Entry 1I3Q (X-ray diffraction, 3.10 A resolution); this record covers chains C and J of the 10 polymer chains in the assembly.

# Chain C
Protein: DNA-directed RNA polymerase II 45KD polypeptide
Organism: Saccharomyces cerevisiae
Notes: EC 2.7.7.6
UniProtKB: P16370 (RPB3_YEAST); residue numbers follow UniProt; this construct covers 1-318
Amino-acid sequence (318 residues; each row starts with the number of its first residue):
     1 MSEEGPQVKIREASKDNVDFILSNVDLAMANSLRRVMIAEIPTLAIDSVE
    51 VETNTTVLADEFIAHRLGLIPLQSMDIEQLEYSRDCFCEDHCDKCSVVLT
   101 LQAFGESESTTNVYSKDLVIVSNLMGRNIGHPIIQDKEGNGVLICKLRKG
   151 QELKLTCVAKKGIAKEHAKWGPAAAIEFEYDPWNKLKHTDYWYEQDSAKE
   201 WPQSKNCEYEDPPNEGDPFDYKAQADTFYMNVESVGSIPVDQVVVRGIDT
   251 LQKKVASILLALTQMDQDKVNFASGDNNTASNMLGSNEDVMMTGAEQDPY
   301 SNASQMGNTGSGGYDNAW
Not modelled in the structure: 1-2, 269-318
Metal / ion sites: Zn2+: C86, C88, C92, C95
Swiss-Prot annotation at these positions:
  - binding site (Zn(2+)): C86, C88, C92, C95
  - modified residue: S2 (N-acetylserine)

# Chain J
Protein: DNA-directed RNA polymerase II 8.3KD polypeptide
Organism: Saccharomyces cerevisiae
Notes: EC 2.7.7.6
UniProtKB: P22139 (RPB10_YEAST); numbering as in UniProt (aligned over 1-70)
Amino-acid sequence (70 residues; each row starts with the number of its first residue):
     1 MIVPVRCFSCGKVVGDKWESYLNLLQEDELDEGTALSRLGLKRYCCRRMI
    51 LTHVDLIEKFLRYNPLEKRD
Not modelled in the structure: 66-70
Metal / ion sites: Zn2+: C7, C10, C45, C46
Swiss-Prot annotation at these positions:
  - binding site (Zn(2+)): C7, C10, C45, C46
  - cross-link: K59 (Glycyl lysine isopeptide (Lys-Gly) (interchain with G-Cter in ubiquitin))

# How chain C and chain J interact
Pairs across the interface (40):
  V57(C) - F60(J)
  V57(C) - L61(J)  hydrophobic
  F62(C) - M1(J)  hydrophobic
  R66(C) - I2(J)
  R66(C) - V3(J)  hydrogen bond (side chain-backbone)
  R66(C) - P4(J)
  R66(C) - V5(J)
  L69(C) - V5(J)  hydrophobic
  L69(C) - R6(J)  hydrogen bond (backbone-side chain)
  P71(C) - R6(J)
  T110(C) - L61(J)
  N112(C) - E19(J)
  Y114(C) - E19(J)  hydrogen bond
  D136(C) - D16(J)
  V142(C) - V5(J)  hydrophobic
  V142(C) - V13(J)  hydrophobic
  V142(C) - G15(J)
  V142(C) - D16(J)
  L143(C) - I2(J)  hydrophobic
  L143(C) - G15(J)  hydrogen bond (backbone-backbone)
  K146(C) - D55(J)  salt bridge
  K146(C) - I57(J)
  K146(C) - E58(J)  salt bridge
  K146(C) - L61(J)
  R148(C) - L61(J)  hydrogen bond (side chain-backbone)
  R148(C) - R62(J)
  R148(C) - Y63(J)
  R148(C) - N64(J)  hydrogen bond (side chain-backbone)
  Q151(C) - L61(J)
  Q151(C) - P65(J)
  K169(C) - R6(J)
  G171(C) - R6(J)  hydrogen bond (backbone-side chain)
  A174(C) - C10(J)
  A175(C) - C10(J)  hydrophobic
  A175(C) - R43(J)
  E177(C) - K42(J)  salt bridge
  E233(C) - K12(J)
  E233(C) - R43(J)  salt bridge
  V235(C) - R6(J)
  V235(C) - V13(J)  hydrophobic
Also at the interface, not in a pair above, chain C (28 interface residues in all): T55, L58, I70, G141, I144, C145, L147
Also at the interface, not in a pair above, chain J (25 interface residues in all): G11, W18

# Overview
The interface between chain C and chain J involves 28 residues on one side and 25 on the other, with 7
hydrogen bonds and 4 salt bridges. Polar pairs include K146(C)-D55(J), K146(C)-E58(J) and E177(C)-K42(J).
Chain C is DNA-directed RNA polymerase II 45KD polypeptide and chain J is DNA-directed RNA polymerase II 8.3KD
polypeptide, both from Saccharomyces cerevisiae; the structure, RNA polymerase II crystal form I at 3.1 A
resolution, was determined by X-ray diffraction together with 1I50 from the same study.
